Entry 7O6Y (electron microscopy, 3.40 A resolution); this record covers chains C and G of the 42 polymer chains in the assembly.

Chain C:
Molecule: NUCM protein
Source organism: Yarrowia lipolytica
Notes: EC 1.6.99.3
UniProtKB: Q9UUU1 (Q9UUU1_YARLL); residue numbers follow UniProt; this construct covers 1-466
Amino-acid sequence (466 residues; row label = number of the first residue in the row):
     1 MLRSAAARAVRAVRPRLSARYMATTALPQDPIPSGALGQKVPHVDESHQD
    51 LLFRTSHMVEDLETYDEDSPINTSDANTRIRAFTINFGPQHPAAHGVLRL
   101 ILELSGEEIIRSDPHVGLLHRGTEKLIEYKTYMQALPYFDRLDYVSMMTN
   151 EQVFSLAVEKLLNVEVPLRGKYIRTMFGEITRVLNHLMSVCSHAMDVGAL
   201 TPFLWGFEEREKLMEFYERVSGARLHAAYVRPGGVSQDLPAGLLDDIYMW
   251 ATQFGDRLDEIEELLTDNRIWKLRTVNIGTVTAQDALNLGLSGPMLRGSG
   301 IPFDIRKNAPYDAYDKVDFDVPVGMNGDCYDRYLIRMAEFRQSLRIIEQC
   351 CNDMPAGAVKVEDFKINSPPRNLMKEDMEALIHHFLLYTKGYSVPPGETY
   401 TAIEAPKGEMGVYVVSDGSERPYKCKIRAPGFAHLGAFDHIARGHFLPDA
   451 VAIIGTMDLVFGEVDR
Not modelled in the structure: 1-33, 43-57, 73-80
Modified positions: R121 (N3, N4-dimethylarginine; 2MR)
Small-molecule neighbours:
  - 1,2-Distearoyl-sn-glycerophosphoethanolamine (3PE): R269, I270, L273
  - diundecyl phosphatidyl choline (PLC): G35, A36, L37, G38
  - 4Fe-4S cluster (SF4): R121, R141, H226
  - Ubiquinone-9 (UQ9): P92, H95, Y144, M188, S192, M195
From the paper describing this entry:
  - binding site for Ubiquinone-9: H95, Y144, S192
  - conformationally variable residues (loop rearrangement): Q90, H91, H95

Chain G:
Molecule: Subunit NUGM of NADH:Ubiquinone Oxidoreductase (Complex I)
Source organism: Yarrowia lipolytica
Notes: EC 1.6.99.3
UniProtKB: Q9UUU0 (Q9UUU0_YARLL); residue numbers follow UniProt; this construct covers 1-281
Amino-acid sequence (281 residues; each row starts with the number of its first residue):
     1 MLSRFARIGSMGIRPVAAARATFVTSARAAQAAPSWENIKDIRLDPKVHV
    51 DEVYEPIVNPADRYLQHVSDLHQYAKYIMAALPKYIQGFSVWKDELTLHV
   101 APSAVIPVTTFLRDNTSTQYKSIIDITAVDYPSRENRFEVVYNFLSVRHN
   151 SRIRLKTYATEVTPVPSITCLYEGANWFEREAYDMYGVFFEGHPDLRRIM
   201 TDYGFEGHPLRKDFPLTGYTEVRWDEEKRRVVYEPLELTQAFRNFSAGST
   251 AWEPVGPGRDDRPDSFKLPTPKPEEKEGDKK
Not modelled in the structure: 1-33, 273-281

Chain C / chain G interface:
Residue-residue contacts (101):
  R99(C) - Y203(G)  hydrogen bond
  D113(C) - R197(G)  salt bridge
  P114(C) - W177(G)  hydrophobic
  H115(C) - Y203(G)  hydrogen bond
  V116(C) - I199(G)
  G117(C) - M200(G)
  H120(C) - M185(G)
  H120(C) - M200(G)
  E124(C) - L210(G)
  K125(C) - P209(G)  hydrogen bond (side chain-backbone)
  K125(C) - L210(G)
  K125(C) - R211(G)  hydrogen bond (side chain-backbone)
  K125(C) - F214(G)  hydrogen bond (side chain-backbone)
  K125(C) - P215(G)
  K125(C) - L216(G)
  L126(C) - L216(G)  hydrophobic
  E128(C) - K212(G)  salt bridge
  Y129(C) - L216(G)  hydrophobic
  Y129(C) - F242(G)  hydrophobic
  Y129(C) - N244(G)
  K160(C) - Y64(G)
  K160(C) - W92(G)
  K160(C) - K93(G)  hydrogen bond (backbone-side chain)
  K160(C) - D94(G)  salt bridge
  K160(C) - E95(G)  salt bridge
  N163(C) - N59(G)  hydrogen bond
  N163(C) - P60(G)
  N163(C) - A61(G)  hydrogen bond (side chain-backbone)
  N163(C) - K93(G)  hydrogen bond
  V164(C) - P60(G)
  E165(C) - P60(G)
  P167(C) - E55(G)
  L168(C) - E55(G)  hydrogen bond (backbone-side chain)
  D245(C) - I42(G)
  D245(C) - K47(G)  salt bridge
  Y248(C) - I42(G)  hydrophobic
  L287(C) - K121(G)
  L287(C) - S122(G)  hydrogen bond (backbone-side chain)
  L287(C) - V147(G)  hydrophobic
  N288(C) - I123(G)
  N288(C) - L171(G)
  N288(C) - Y172(G)
  N288(C) - E173(G)  hydrogen bond (side chain-backbone)
  N288(C) - G174(G)  hydrogen bond (backbone-backbone)
  L289(C) - E173(G)
  L289(C) - G174(G)
  G290(C) - I123(G)
  F303(C) - L145(G)  hydrophobic
  F303(C) - V147(G)  hydrophobic
  I305(C) - R152(G)
  N308(C) - N150(G)  hydrogen bond (backbone-side chain)
  A356(C) - V50(G)  hydrophobic
  A356(C) - V53(G)
  G357(C) - V53(G)
  K390(C) - G248(G)
  S393(C) - P254(G)
  S393(C) - V255(G)
  E398(C) - W92(G)
  E398(C) - E95(G)
  E398(C) - R154(G)  salt bridge
  E398(C) - K156(G)  salt bridge
  T399(C) - W92(G)
  T399(C) - E95(G)  hydrogen bond
  Y400(C) - E95(G)  hydrogen bond (backbone-side chain)
  Y400(C) - I124(G)
  Y400(C) - D125(G)
  Y400(C) - N143(G)
  Y400(C) - R152(G)
  Y400(C) - R154(G)
  A402(C) - R152(G)
  E409(C) - I124(G)
  E409(C) - R152(G)  salt bridge
  Y413(C) - V141(G)
  Y413(C) - K156(G)
  G418(C) - P254(G)
  E420(C) - S249(G)
  E420(C) - T250(G)  hydrogen bond (side chain-backbone)
  R421(C) - F245(G)  hydrogen bond (side chain-backbone)
  R421(C) - S246(G)
  Y423(C) - D130(G)  hydrogen bond (side chain-backbone)
  Y423(C) - Y131(G)
  Y423(C) - P132(G)
  Y423(C) - K212(G)  hydrogen bond (backbone-side chain)
  K424(C) - T127(G)  hydrogen bond
  K424(C) - A128(G)  hydrogen bond (side chain-backbone)
  K424(C) - Y186(G)
  K426(C) - I126(G)
  K426(C) - T127(G)
  K426(C) - E181(G)  salt bridge
  R428(C) - I124(G)  hydrogen bond (side chain-backbone)
  R428(C) - D125(G)
  F432(C) - W177(G)  hydrophobic
  F432(C) - F178(G)  hydrophobic
  F432(C) - E181(G)
  F432(C) - I199(G)  hydrophobic
  F432(C) - M200(G)  hydrophobic
  L435(C) - W177(G)  hydrophobic
  G436(C) - W177(G)
  V464(C) - M200(G)
  D465(C) - M200(G)
  R466(C) - E181(G)  salt bridge
Other interface residues (no listed pair), chain C (56 interface residues in all): L161, M249, P395, P396, V415, A433
Other interface residues (no listed pair), chain G (65 interface residues in all): R43, T97, V129, E139

Summary:
56 residues of chain C face 65 of chain G across their interface; the contacts include 23 hydrogen bonds and
10 salt bridges. Among the polar pairs are D113(C)-R197(G), E128(C)-K212(G) and K160(C)-D94(G). From the
paper: a binding site for Ubiquinone-9 at H95(C), Y144(C) and S192(C); conformational variability at Q90(C),
H91(C) and H95(C).
Here chain C is NUCM protein and chain G is Subunit NUGM of NADH:Ubiquinone Oxidoreductase (Complex I), both
from Yarrowia lipolytica. Entry 7O6Y (Cryo-EM structure of respiratory complex I under turnover) was
determined by electron microscopy together with 7O71 from the same study.
